1I95 - chains A and C of the 21 polymer chains in the assembly; structure by X-ray diffraction, 4.50 A resolution (low resolution: residue-level contacts below are approximate; hydrogen-bond / salt-bridge calls are withheld).

== Chain A ==
Molecule: 16S RRNA
Source organism: Thermus thermophilus
Sequence (1514 nucleotides; each row starts with the number of its first residue):
     2 UGUUGGAGAG UUUGAUCCUG GCUCAGGGUG AACGCUGGCG GCGUGCCUAA GACAUGCAAG
    62 UCGUGCGGGC CGCGGGGUUU UACUCCGUGG UCAGCGGCGG ACGGGUGAGU AACGCGUGGG
   122 UGACCUACCC GGAAGAGGGG GACAACCCGG GGAAACUCGG GCUAAUCCCC CAUGUGGACC
   182 CGCCCCUUGG GGUGUGUCCA AAGGGCUUUG CCCGCUUCCG GAUGGGCCCG CGUCCCAUCA
   242 GCUAGUUGGU GGGGUAAUGG CCCACCAAGG CGACGACGGG UAGCCGGUCU GAGAGGAUGG
   302 CCGGCCACAG GGGCACUGAG ACACGGGCCC CACUCCUACG GGAGGCAGCA GUUAGGAAUC
   362 UUCCGCAAUG GGCGCAAGCC UGACGGAGCG ACGCCGCUUG GAGGAAGAAG CCCUUCGGGG
   422 UGUAAACUCC UGAACCCGGG ACGAAACCCC CGACGAGGGG ACUGACGGUA CCGGGGUAAU
   482 AGCGCCGGCC AACUCCGUGC CAGCAGCCGC GGUAAUACGG AGGGCGCGAG CGUUACCCGG
   542 AUUCACUGGG CGUAAAGGGC GUGUAGGCGG CCUGGGGCGU CCCAUGUGAA AGACCACGGC
   602 UCAACCGUGG GGGAGCGUGG GAUACGCUCA GGCUAGACGG UGGGAGAGGG UGGUGGAAUU
   662 CCCGGAGUAG CGGUGAAAUG CGCAGAUACC GGGAGGAACG CCGAUGGCGA AGGCAGCCAC
   722 CUGGUCCACC CGUGACGCUG AGGCGCGAAA GCGUGGGGAG CAAACCGGAU UAGAUACCCG
   782 GGUAGUCCAC GCCCUAAACG AUGCGCGCUA GGUCUCUGGG UCUCCUGGGG GCCGAAGCUA
   842 ACGCGUUAAG CGCGCCGCCU GGGGAGUACG GCCGCAAGGC UGAAACUCAA AGGAAUUGAC
   902 GGGGGCCCGC ACAAGCGGUG GAGCAUGUGG UUUAAUUCGA AGCAACGCGA AGAACCUUAC
   962 CAGGCCUUGA CAUGCUAGGG AACCCGGGUG AAAGCCUGGG GUGCCCCGCG AGGGGAGCCC
  1022 UAGCACAGGU GCUGCAUGGC CGUCGUCAGC UCGUGCCGUG AGGUGUUGGG UUAAGUCCCG
  1082 CAACGAGCGC AACCCCCGCC GUUAGUUGCC AGCGGUUCGG CCGGGCACUC UAACGGGACU
  1142 GCCCGCGAAA GCGGGAGGAA GGAGGGGACG ACGUCUGGUC AGCAUGGCCC UUACGGCCUG
  1202 GGCGACACAC GUGCUACAAU GCCCACUACA AAGCGAUGCC ACCCGGCAAC GGGGAGCUAA
  1262 UCGCAAAAAG GUGGGCCCAG UUCGGAUUGG GGUCUGCAAC CCGACCCCAU GAAGCCGGAA
  1322 UCGCUAGUAA UCGCGGAUCA GCCAUGCCGC GGUGAAUACG UUCCCGGGCC UUGUACACAC
  1382 CGCCCGUCAC GCCAUGGGAG CGGGCUCUAC CCGAAGUCGC CGGGAGCCUA CGGGCAGGCG
  1442 CCGAGGGUAG GGCCCGUGAC UGGGGCGAAG UCGUAACAAG GUAGCUGUAC CGGAAGGUGC
  1502 GGCUGGAUCA CCUC
Metal / ion sites: Mg2+ site 1 near G21 (its only coordinating residue here); Mg2+ site 2 near C93 (its only coordinating residue here); Mg2+ site 3 near G190 (its only coordinating residue here); Mg2+ site 4 near U543 (its only coordinating residue here); Mg2+ site 5 near A555 (its only coordinating residue here); Mg2+ site 6 near A1164 (its only coordinating residue here); Mg2+ site 7 near C1513 (its only coordinating residue here)
Small-molecule neighbours: edeine b (EDE): U772, A773, G774, A775, G903, G1474, U1475, G1482
From the paper describing this entry:
  - conformationally variable residues (loop rearrangement): G693

== Chain C ==
Molecule: 30S ribosomal protein S3
Source organism: Thermus thermophilus
Sequence (238 residues; numbered 2 to 239; the number before each row is that of its first residue):
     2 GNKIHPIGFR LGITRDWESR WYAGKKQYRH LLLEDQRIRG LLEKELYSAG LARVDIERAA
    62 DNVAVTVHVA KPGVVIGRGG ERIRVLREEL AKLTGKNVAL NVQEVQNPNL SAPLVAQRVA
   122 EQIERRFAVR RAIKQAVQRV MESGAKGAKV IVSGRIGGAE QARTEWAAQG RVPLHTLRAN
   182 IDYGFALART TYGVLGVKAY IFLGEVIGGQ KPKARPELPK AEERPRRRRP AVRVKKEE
Disordered / not traced: 208-239

== How chain A and chain C interact ==
Contacting residue pairs - 20 pairs, chain A then chain C:
  A515(A) with Ala-160(C)
  G1039(A) with Gly-197(C)
  C1042(A) with Gly-2(C); Asn-3(C)
  G1088(A) with Arg-172(C)
  C1089(A) with Arg-172(C); Val-173(C); Pro-174(C)
  G1090(A) with Pro-174(C); Leu-175(C)
  A1093(A) with Thr-177(C)
  C1094(A) with Thr-177(C); Leu-178(C); Arg-179(C)
  C1170(A) with His-176(C)
  G1171(A) with Lys-4(C); Ile-5(C)
  U1186(A) with Gly-194(C)
  G1187(A) with Tyr-193(C); Gly-194(C)
Also at the interface, not in a pair above, chain A (17 interface residues in all): A1037, U1038, G1040, G1043, A1172
Also at the interface, not in a pair above, chain C (21 interface residues in all): Ser-154, Gly-155, Glu-161, Gln-162, Ala-163

== In short ==
Chain A and chain C form an interface of 17 and 21 residues respectively. Bound to chain A: edeine b. The
paper reports conformational variability at G693(A).
Chain A is 16S RRNA and chain C is 30S ribosomal protein S3, both from Thermus thermophilus; the structure,
Crystal structure of the 30S ribosomal subunit from thermus thermophilus in complex with edeine, was
determined by X-ray diffraction, deposited together with 1I94, 1I96 and 1I97.
